6KXV - chains E and I of the 10 polymer chains in the assembly; structure by X-ray diffraction, 3.63 A resolution.

# Chain E
Protein: Histone H3
Source organism: Leishmania major
Reference sequence: Q4QHB5 (Q4QHB5_LEIMA); residues 0-129 here correspond to UniProt positions 1-130 (UniProt number = residue number + 1)
Amino-acid sequence (133 residues; numbered -3 to 129; the number before each row is that of its first residue; numbers below 1 keep their minus sign (Gly-3 is residue -3)):
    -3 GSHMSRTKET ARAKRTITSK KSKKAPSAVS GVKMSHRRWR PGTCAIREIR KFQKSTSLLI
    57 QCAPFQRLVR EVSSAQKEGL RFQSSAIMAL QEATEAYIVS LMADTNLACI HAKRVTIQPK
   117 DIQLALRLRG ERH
Not modelled in the structure: -3 to 33, 129
Differences from the reference sequence: expression tag (-3 to -1)
Reported in the primary citation:
  - binding site for the 146-nt DNA strand: Trp35
  - binding site for the 146-nt DNA strand (chain I): Gln57

# Chain I
Molecule: 146-nt DNA strand
Source organism: Homo sapiens
Sequence (146 nucleotides; row label = number of the first residue in the row):
     1 ATCAATATCC ACCTGCAGAT TCTACCAAAA GTGTATTTGG AAACTGCTCC ATCAAAAGGC
    61 ATGTTCAGCT GAATTCAGCT GAACATGCCT TTTGATGGAG CAGTTTCCAA ATACACTTTT
   121 GGTAGAATCT GCAGGTGGAT ATTGAT

# Chain E / chain I interface
Pairs across the interface (24):
  Arg34(E) - DG81(I)  base contact
  Trp35(E) - DA7(I)  hydrogen bond to the phosphate
  Trp35(E) - DA82(I)  phosphate contact
  Trp35(E) - DA83(I)  hydrogen bond to the phosphate
  Arg36(E) - DA82(I)  sugar contact
  Pro37(E) - DA82(I)  sugar contact
  Gly38(E) - DG81(I)  phosphate contact
  Gly38(E) - DA82(I)  hydrogen bond to the phosphate
  Thr39(E) - DA82(I)  phosphate contact
  Cys40(E) - DA82(I)  hydrogen bond to the phosphate
  Cys40(E) - DA83(I)  phosphate contact
  Ala41(E) - DA82(I)  hydrogen bond to the phosphate
  Arg43(E) - DA7(I)  phosphate contact
  Arg43(E) - DT8(I)  phosphate contact
  Lys47(E) - DT8(I)  salt bridge to the phosphate
  Lys50(E) - DC9(I)  salt bridge to the phosphate
  Gln57(E) - DT90(I)  sugar contact
  Gln57(E) - DT91(I)  phosphate contact
  Cys58(E) - DT91(I)  hydrogen bond to the phosphate
  Ala59(E) - DT90(I)  sugar contact
  Ala59(E) - DT91(I)  hydrogen bond to the phosphate
  Arg63(E) - DT90(I)  salt bridge to the phosphate
  Arg77(E) - DA99(I)  sugar contact
  Arg77(E) - DG100(I)  sugar contact
Also at the interface, not in a pair above, chain E (19 interface residues in all): Glu44, Pro60, Gln79
Also at the interface, not in a pair above, chain I (12 interface residues in all): DT6, DA102

# Overview
19 residues of chain E face 12 of chain I across their interface; the contacts include 7 hydrogen bonds and 3
salt bridges. Among the polar pairs are Trp35(E)-DA7(I), Trp35(E)-DA83(I) and Gly38(E)-DA82(I). From the
paper: a binding site for the 146-nt DNA strand at Trp35(E); a binding site for the 146-nt DNA strand (chain
I) at Gln57(E).
Chain E is Histone H3 (Leishmania major) and chain I is a 146-nt DNA strand (Homo sapiens); the structure,
Crystal structure of a nucleosome containing Leishmania histone H3, was determined by X-ray diffraction.
